Entry 1ZYQ (X-ray diffraction, 2.70 A resolution); this record covers chains P and A of the 4 polymer chains in the assembly.

# Chain P
Molecule: 22-nt DNA strand
Sequence (22 nucleotides; each row starts with the number of its first residue):
  1001 CGAAAACGAC GGCCAGTGCC AX
Unresolved in the structure: 1001-1009
Modified residues: DDG (2',3'-dideoxy-guanosine-5'-monophosphate) at position 1022

# Chain A
Name: DNA polymerase
Organism: Enterobacteria phage T7
Notes: EC 2.7.7.7
UniProtKB: P00581 (DPOL_BPT7); aligned to UniProt positions 1-692 over residues 1-698 (the alignment contains insertions or deletions, so no single offset holds)
Amino-acid sequence (698 residues; row label = number of the first residue in the row; note: 6 numbers in that range are skipped by the numbering (no residue carries them; nothing is unmodelled there)):
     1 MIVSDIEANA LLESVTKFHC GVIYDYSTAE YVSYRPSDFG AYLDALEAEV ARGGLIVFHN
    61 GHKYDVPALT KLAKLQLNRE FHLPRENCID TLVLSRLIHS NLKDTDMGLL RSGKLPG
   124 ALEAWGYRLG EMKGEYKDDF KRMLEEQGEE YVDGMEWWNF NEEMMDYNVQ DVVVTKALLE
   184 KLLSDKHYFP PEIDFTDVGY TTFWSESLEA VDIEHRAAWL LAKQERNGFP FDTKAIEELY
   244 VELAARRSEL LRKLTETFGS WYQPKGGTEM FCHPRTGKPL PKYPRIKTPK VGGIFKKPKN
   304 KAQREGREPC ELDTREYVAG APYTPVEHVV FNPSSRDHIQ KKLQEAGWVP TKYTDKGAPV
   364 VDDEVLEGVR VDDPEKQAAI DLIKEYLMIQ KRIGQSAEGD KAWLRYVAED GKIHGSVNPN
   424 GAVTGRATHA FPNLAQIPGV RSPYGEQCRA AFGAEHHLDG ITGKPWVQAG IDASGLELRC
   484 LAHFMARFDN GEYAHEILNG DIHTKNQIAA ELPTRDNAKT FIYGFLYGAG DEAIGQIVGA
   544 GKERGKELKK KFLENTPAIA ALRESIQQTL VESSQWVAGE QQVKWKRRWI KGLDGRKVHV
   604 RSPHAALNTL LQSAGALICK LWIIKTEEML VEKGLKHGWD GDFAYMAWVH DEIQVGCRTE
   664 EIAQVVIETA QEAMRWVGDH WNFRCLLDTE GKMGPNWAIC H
Unresolved in the structure: 297-314
Differences from the reference sequence: engineered mutation Ala536 (Lys in P00581)
Metal / ion sites: Mg2+ site 1 near Asp5 (its only coordinating residue here); Mg2+ site 2: Asp475, Ala476, Asp654 (together with 2',3'-dideoxyadenosine-5'-triphosphate); Mg2+ site 3: Asp475, Asp654
Ligand contacts: 2',3'-dideoxyadenosine-5'-triphosphate (DAD): Arg429, Asp475, Ala476, Ser477, Gly478, Leu479, Glu480, His506, Arg518, Lys522, Thr523, Tyr526, Tyr530, Asp654
Curated features (UniProtKB/Swiss-Prot):
  - binding site (Mg(2+)): Asp5, Glu7

# Chain P / chain A interface
Residue-residue contacts - 28 pairs, chain P then chain A:
  DC1013(P) - Arg111(A)  salt bridge to the phosphate
  DC1014(P) - Arg111(A)  salt bridge to the phosphate
  DT1017(P) - Thr357(A)  hydrogen bond to the phosphate
  DT1017(P) - Lys359(A)  phosphate contact
  DT1017(P) - Ala361(A)  phosphate contact
  DG1018(P) - Arg339(A)  hydrogen bond to the phosphate
  DG1018(P) - Val363(A)  phosphate contact
  DG1018(P) - Val364(A)  hydrogen bond to the phosphate
  DG1018(P) - Asp365(A)  sugar contact
  DC1019(P) - Asp365(A)  phosphate contact
  DC1019(P) - Asp366(A)  hydrogen bond to the phosphate
  DC1019(P) - Lys394(A)  hydrogen bond to the base
  DC1020(P) - Lys394(A)  sugar contact
  DC1020(P) - Arg395(A)  salt bridge to the phosphate
  DC1020(P) - Gln439(A)  hydrogen bond to the base
  DC1020(P) - Pro441(A)  phosphate contact
  DA1021(P) - Ala438(A)  sugar contact
  DA1021(P) - Gln439(A)  sugar contact
  DA1021(P) - Ile440(A)  sugar contact
  DA1021(P) - Pro441(A)  phosphate contact
  DA1021(P) - Gly442(A)  hydrogen bond to the phosphate
  DDG_1022(P) - Arg429(A)  base contact
  DDG_1022(P) - Arg452(A)  salt bridge to the phosphate
  DDG_1022(P) - Gln615(A)  base contact
  DDG_1022(P) - Val652(A)  sugar contact
  DDG_1022(P) - His653(A)  sugar contact
  DDG_1022(P) - Asp654(A)  sugar contact
  DDG_1022(P) - His704(A)  salt bridge to the phosphate
Also at the interface, not in a pair above, chain P (9 interface residues in all): DG1016
Also at the interface, not in a pair above, chain A (28 interface residues in all): Lys114, Asp358, Pro362, Ser445, Glu655

# Overview
9 residues of chain P face 28 of chain A across their interface, with 7 hydrogen bonds and 5 salt bridges.
Polar pairs include DC1019(P)-Lys394(A), DC1020(P)-Gln439(A) and DT1017(P)-Thr357(A). Ligands of chain A:
2',3'-dideoxyadenosine-5'-triphosphate. Curated annotation (UniProt) lists Mg2+-binding residues Asp5(A) and
Glu7(A) on chain A.
Chain P is a 22-nt DNA strand and chain A is DNA polymerase (Enterobacteria phage T7); the structure, T7 DNA
polymerase in complex with 8oG and incoming ddATP, was determined by X-ray diffraction.
